4NNW - chains D and E of the 28 polymer chains in the assembly; structure by X-ray diffraction, 2.60 A resolution.

# Chain D
Molecule: Proteasome subunit alpha type-5
Source organism: Saccharomyces cerevisiae S288c
Reference sequence: P32379 (PSA5_YEAST); residues -7 to 252 here correspond to UniProt positions 1-260 (UniProt number = residue number + 8)
Chain sequence (260 residues; each row starts with the number of its first residue; numbers below 1 keep their minus sign (Met-7 is residue -7)):
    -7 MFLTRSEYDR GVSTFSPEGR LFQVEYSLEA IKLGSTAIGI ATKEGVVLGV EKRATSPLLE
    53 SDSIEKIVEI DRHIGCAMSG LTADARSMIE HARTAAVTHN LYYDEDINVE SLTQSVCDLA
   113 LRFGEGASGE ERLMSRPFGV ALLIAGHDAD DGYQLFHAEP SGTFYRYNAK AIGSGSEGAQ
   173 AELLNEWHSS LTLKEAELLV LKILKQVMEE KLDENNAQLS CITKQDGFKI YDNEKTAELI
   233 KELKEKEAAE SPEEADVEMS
Disordered / not traced: -7 to 0, 118-124, 243-252

# Chain E
Molecule: Proteasome subunit alpha type-6
Source organism: Saccharomyces cerevisiae S288c
Reference sequence: P40302 (PSA6_YEAST); residues 0-233 here correspond to UniProt positions 1-234 (UniProt number = residue number + 1)
Chain sequence (234 residues; row label = number of the first residue in the row; numbering starts at 0):
     0 MFRNNYDGDT VTFSPTGRLF QVEYALEAIK QGSVTVGLRS NTHAVLVALK RNADELSSYQ
    60 KKIIKCDEHM GLSLAGLAPD ARVLSNYLRQ QCNYSSLVFN RKLAVERAGH LLCDKAQKNT
   120 QSYGGRPYGV GLLIIGYDKS GAHLLEFQPS GNVTELYGTA IGARSQGAKT YLERTLDTFI
   180 KIDGNPDELI KAGVEAISQS LRDESLTVDN LSIAIVGKDT PFTIYDGEAV AKYI
Disordered / not traced: 0-2
Swiss-Prot annotation at these positions:
  - modified residue: Ser13 (Phosphoserine)
  - cross-link: Lys190 (Glycyl lysine isopeptide (Lys-Gly) (interchain with G-Cter in ubiquitin))

# How chain D and chain E interact
Contacting residue pairs (43):
  Arg2(D) - Gly7(E)
  Ser5(D) - Arg125(E)
  Thr6(D) - Gly7(E)
  Thr6(D) - Gln20(E)
  Phe7(D) - Gln20(E)  hydrogen bond (backbone-side chain)
  Phe7(D) - Tyr23(E)
  Phe7(D) - Ala24(E)  hydrophobic
  Phe7(D) - Arg125(E)
  Phe7(D) - Pro126(E)
  Phe7(D) - Gly128(E)
  Ser8(D) - Tyr23(E)
  Pro9(D) - Tyr23(E)  hydrophobic
  Pro9(D) - Glu26(E)
  Glu10(D) - Gln30(E)
  Gly11(D) - Tyr23(E)
  Gly11(D) - Ala27(E)
  Leu13(D) - Arg125(E)
  Gln106(D) - Arg81(E)  hydrogen bond
  Asp110(D) - Arg81(E)  salt bridge
  Leu113(D) - Pro78(E)  hydrophobic
  Leu113(D) - Arg125(E)
  Glu117(D) - Tyr122(E)
  Ser153(D) - Pro78(E)
  Thr155(D) - Gln59(E)
  Phe156(D) - Gln59(E)
  Tyr157(D) - Arg50(E)
  Tyr157(D) - Ala52(E)
  Tyr157(D) - Ser56(E)
  Tyr157(D) - Ser57(E)
  Tyr157(D) - Gln59(E)
  Arg158(D) - Ser56(E)
  Arg158(D) - Ser57(E)  hydrogen bond (backbone-backbone)
  Tyr159(D) - Ala52(E)
  Tyr159(D) - Asp53(E)
  Tyr159(D) - Leu55(E)
  Tyr159(D) - Ser56(E)
  Asn160(D) - Leu55(E)  hydrogen bond (backbone-backbone)
  Ala161(D) - Leu55(E)
  Gln172(D) - Asp53(E)  hydrogen bond
  Gln172(D) - Leu55(E)
  Leu175(D) - Leu55(E)
  Leu176(D) - Glu54(E)
  Leu176(D) - Leu55(E)
Other interface residues (no listed pair), chain D (27 interface residues in all): Gly3, Gly154, Trp179
Other interface residues (no listed pair), chain E (26 interface residues in all): Asp6, Asn51, Leu76, Asp79, Gly123

# Summary
27 residues of chain D face 26 of chain E across their interface, with 5 hydrogen bonds and 1 salt bridge.
Polar pairs include Asp110(D)-Arg81(E), Phe7(D)-Gln20(E) and Gln106(D)-Arg81(E).
Here chain D is Proteasome subunit alpha type-5 and chain E is Proteasome subunit alpha type-6, both from
Saccharomyces cerevisiae S288c. Entry 4NNW (yCP in complex with Z-Leu-Leu-Leu-ketoaldehyde) was determined by
X-ray diffraction (same publication as 4NNN, 4NO1, 4NO6, 4NO8 and 4NO9).
